6X5H - chain A; structure by X-ray diffraction, 2.25 A resolution.

[Chain A]
Molecule: Alpha-(1,6)-fucosyltransferase
From: Homo sapiens
Notes: EC 2.4.1.68
UniProtKB: Q9BYC5 (FUT8_HUMAN); residues 41-575 here = UniProt positions 41-575
Chain sequence (535 residues; numbered 41 to 575; the number before each row is that of its first residue):
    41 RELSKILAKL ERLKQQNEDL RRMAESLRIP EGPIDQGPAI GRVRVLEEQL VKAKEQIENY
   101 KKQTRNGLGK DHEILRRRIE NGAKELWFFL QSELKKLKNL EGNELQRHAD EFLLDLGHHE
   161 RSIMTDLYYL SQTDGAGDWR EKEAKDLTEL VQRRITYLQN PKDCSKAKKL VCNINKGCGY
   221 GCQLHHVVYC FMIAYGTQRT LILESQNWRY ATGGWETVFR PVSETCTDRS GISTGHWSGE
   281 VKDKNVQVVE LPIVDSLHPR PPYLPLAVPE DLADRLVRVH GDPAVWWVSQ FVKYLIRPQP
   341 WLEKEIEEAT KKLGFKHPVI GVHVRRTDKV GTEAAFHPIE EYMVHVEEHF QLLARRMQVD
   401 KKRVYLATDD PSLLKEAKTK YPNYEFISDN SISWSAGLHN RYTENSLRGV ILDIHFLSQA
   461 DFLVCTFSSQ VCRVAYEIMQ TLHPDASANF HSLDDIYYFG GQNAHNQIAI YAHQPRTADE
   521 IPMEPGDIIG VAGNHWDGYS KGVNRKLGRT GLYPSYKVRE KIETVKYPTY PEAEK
Not modelled in the structure: 41-107, 575
Disulfide bonds: C204-C266, C212-C230, C218-C222, C465-C472
Small-molecule neighbours: GDP (guanosine-5'-diphosphate): G219, Y220, G221, C222, Y250, H363, R365, K369, E373, A407, T408, D409, I432, A436, R441, S446, G449, V450, D453, S468, S469, Q470, V471
Swiss-Prot annotation at these positions:
  - region: R365, R366 (Important for donor substrate binding)
  - motif: P299 to P305 (SH3-binding)
  - modified residue: S278 (Phosphoserine)
  - natural variant: R239 to K575 (deletion: In CDGF1), R315 to K575 (deletion: In CDGF1; uncertain significance), R315 to K557 (deletion: In CDGF1), R337 (R337G: In CDGF1)
  - mutagenesis: R365 (R365A/K: Complete loss of activity), R366 (R366A/K: Decreases activity to 3%), D368 (D368A: Loss of enzyme activity), K369 (K369A: Loss of enzyme activity), E373 (E373A: Loss of enzyme activity), Y382 (Y382A: Loss of enzyme activity), D409 (D409A: Loss of enzyme activity), D410 (D410A: No effect on enzyme activity), D453 (D453A: Loss of enzyme activity), S469 (S469A: Loss of enzyme activity)
What the authors report for this chain:
  - conformationally variable residues (loop rearrangement, order/disorder transition): S245 to S273, R365 to P378, A436 to T443
  - binding site for GDP: Y220, G221, C222, Y250, H363, R365, K369, T408, A436, R441, D453, S469, Q470
  - contacts within the chain: R365-D368 (salt bridge), D368-R441 (salt bridge)
  - catalytic residues: K369 (proposed by the authors, not directly observed)
  - mutagenesis - D295A, D368A, D495A, Y498A: abolished catalytic activity
  - mutagenesis - K216A (160-fold), Q470A (80-fold), D494A (800-fold), Q502A (16-fold), H535A (11-fold), K541A: decreased catalytic activity

[Overview]
Ligands of chain A: GDP. UniProt lists 10 mutagenesis sites. The paper reports the catalytic residue K369;
K216A, Q470A and D494A, among others, reduce catalytic activity; 10 substitutions were tested in all.
Chain A is Alpha-(1,6)-fucosyltransferase (Homo sapiens); the structure, Human Alpha-1,6-fucosyltransferase
(FUT8) bound to GDP, was determined by X-ray diffraction, deposited together with 6X5R and 6X5S.
